PDB entry 2PTQ | X-ray diffraction, 2.00 A resolution | chains A and B

[Chain A (and B)]
Molecule: Adenylosuccinate lyase
Source organism: Escherichia coli
Notes: EC 4.3.2.2; chain B of this document is another copy of the same molecule, construct and numbering; everything in this record applies to it too
Reference sequence: P0AB89 (PUR8_ECOLI); residue numbers follow UniProt; this construct covers 1-456
Chain sequence (462 residues; row label = number of the first residue in the row):
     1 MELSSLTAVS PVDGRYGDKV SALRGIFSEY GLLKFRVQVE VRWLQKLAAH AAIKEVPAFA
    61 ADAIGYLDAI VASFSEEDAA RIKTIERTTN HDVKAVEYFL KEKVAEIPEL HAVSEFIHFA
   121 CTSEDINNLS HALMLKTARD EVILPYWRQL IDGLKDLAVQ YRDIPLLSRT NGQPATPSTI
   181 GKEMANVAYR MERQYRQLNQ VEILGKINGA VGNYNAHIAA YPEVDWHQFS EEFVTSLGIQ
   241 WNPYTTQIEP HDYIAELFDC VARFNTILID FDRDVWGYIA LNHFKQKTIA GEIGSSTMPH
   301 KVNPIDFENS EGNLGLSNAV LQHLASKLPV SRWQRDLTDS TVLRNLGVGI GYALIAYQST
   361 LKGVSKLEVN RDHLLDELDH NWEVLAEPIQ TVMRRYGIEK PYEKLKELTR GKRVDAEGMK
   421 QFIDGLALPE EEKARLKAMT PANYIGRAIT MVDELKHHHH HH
Unresolved in the structure: 460-462 (chain B: 459-462)
Differences from the reference sequence: conflict Leu-154 (Ile in P0AB89); engineered mutation Asn-171 (His in P0AB89); expression tag (457-462)
Ligand contacts:
  - adenosine monophosphate (AMP), molecule 1: Arg-15, Tyr-16, Ile-293, Gly-294, Asn-303, Ile-305, Asn-309
  - adenosine monophosphate (AMP), molecule 2: Glu-86, Asn-90, His-91, Asp-92, Ser-123, Glu-124, Asn-127, Asn-171, Gln-247, Arg-335, Leu-337, Ser-340, Thr-341, Arg-344
  - fumaric acid (FUM), molecule 1: His-91, Thr-122, Ser-123, Thr-170, Asn-171, Gln-247
  - fumaric acid (FUM), molecule 2: Gly-294, Ser-295, Ser-296, Thr-297, Met-298, Lys-301, Asn-303
Swiss-Prot annotation at these positions:
  - active site: Ser-295 (Proton donor/acceptor)
  - binding site (AMP): Arg-15, Tyr-16, Asn-90 to Asp-92, Gln-247, Asn-309, Arg-335, Ser-340 to Arg-344
  - binding site (N(6)-(1,2-dicarboxyethyl)-AMP): Arg-15, Tyr-16, Asn-90 to Asp-92, Thr-122, Ser-123, Gln-247, Ser-296, Lys-301 to Asn-303, Asn-309, Arg-335, Ser-340 to Arg-344
  - binding site (fumarate): His-91, Thr-122, Ser-123, Gln-247, Ser-296, Lys-301 to Asn-303
  - modified residue (N6-acetyllysine): Lys-94, Lys-366
  - mutagenesis: Ser-295 (S295A: Reduces catalytic activity about 1000-fold)
What the authors report for this chain:
  - mutagenesis - S295A (1000-fold): decreased catalytic activity
  - catalytic residues: Ser-295
  - binding site for adenosine monophosphate: Arg-15, Tyr-16, Glu-86, Asn-90, Asp-92, Thr-122, Glu-124, Asn-127, Asn-171, Gln-247, Asn-309, Arg-335, Leu-337, Ser-340, Thr-341, Arg-344
  - binding site for fumaric acid: His-91, Thr-122, Ser-123, Thr-170, Gln-247, Ser-295, Ser-296, Lys-301, Asn-303
  - contacts within the chain: Ser-295/Thr-297 (backbone contact), Ser-295/Met-298 (backbone contact)
  - conformationally variable residues (order/disorder transition): Lys-287 to Asn-303
  - catalytic residues: His-91, Thr-122, Ser-123, Ser-296 (proposed by the authors, not directly observed)

[Interface between chain A and chain B]
Contacting residue pairs - 145 pairs, chain A then chain B:
  Met-1(A) / Arg-24(B)  hydrogen bond (backbone-side chain)
  Met-1(A) / Tyr-30(B)  hydrophobic
  Met-1(A) / Glu-76(B)
  Leu-3(A) / Ser-4(B)
  Leu-3(A) / Ser-5(B)
  Leu-3(A) / Asp-13(B)
  Leu-3(A) / Arg-24(B)
  Ser-4(A) / Leu-3(B)
  Ser-4(A) / Glu-76(B)  hydrogen bond
  Ser-5(A) / Leu-3(B)
  Leu-6(A) / Ser-28(B)  hydrogen bond (backbone-side chain)
  Leu-6(A) / Glu-29(B)  hydrogen bond (backbone-backbone)
  Leu-6(A) / Tyr-30(B)  hydrogen bond (backbone-backbone)
  Leu-6(A) / Glu-76(B)
  Leu-6(A) / Ala-79(B)  hydrophobic
  Leu-6(A) / Lys-83(B)
  Thr-7(A) / Arg-24(B)
  Thr-7(A) / Ser-28(B)
  Thr-7(A) / Glu-76(B)
  Ala-8(A) / Asp-13(B)
  Ala-8(A) / Ser-28(B)
  Val-9(A) / Val-12(B)  hydrophobic
  Val-9(A) / Asp-13(B)  hydrogen bond (backbone-side chain)
  Val-9(A) / Leu-23(B)  hydrophobic
  Val-9(A) / Arg-24(B)
  Val-9(A) / Arg-344(B)
  Val-9(A) / Gly-347(B)
  Val-9(A) / Val-348(B)
  Ser-10(A) / Asp-13(B)  hydrogen bond (backbone-side chain)
  Ser-10(A) / Val-348(B)
  Pro-11(A) / Arg-344(B)
  Pro-11(A) / Asn-345(B)
  Asp-13(A) / Leu-3(B)
  Asp-13(A) / Ala-8(B)
  Asp-13(A) / Val-9(B)  hydrogen bond (side chain-backbone)
  Asp-13(A) / Ser-10(B)  hydrogen bond (side chain-backbone)
  Arg-15(A) / Glu-29(B)  salt bridge
  Arg-15(A) / Glu-86(B)  salt bridge
  Arg-15(A) / Arg-344(B)
  Tyr-16(A) / Thr-341(B)  hydrogen bond
  Tyr-16(A) / Arg-344(B)  hydrogen bond
  Leu-23(A) / Val-9(B)  hydrophobic
  Arg-24(A) / Met-1(B)  hydrogen bond (side chain-backbone)
  Arg-24(A) / Leu-3(B)
  Arg-24(A) / Thr-7(B)
  Ser-28(A) / Leu-6(B)  hydrogen bond (side chain-backbone)
  Ser-28(A) / Thr-7(B)
  Ser-28(A) / Ala-8(B)
  Glu-29(A) / Leu-6(B)  hydrogen bond (backbone-backbone)
  Glu-29(A) / Arg-15(B)  salt bridge
  Tyr-30(A) / Met-1(B)  hydrophobic
  Tyr-30(A) / Leu-6(B)  hydrogen bond (backbone-backbone)
  Glu-76(A) / Met-1(B)
  Glu-76(A) / Ser-4(B)  hydrogen bond
  Glu-76(A) / Leu-6(B)
  Glu-76(A) / Thr-7(B)
  Ala-79(A) / Leu-6(B)  hydrophobic
  Ala-80(A) / Leu-6(B)
  Lys-83(A) / Leu-6(B)
  Lys-83(A) / Arg-15(B)
  Glu-86(A) / Arg-15(B)  salt bridge
  Thr-88(A) / Gly-291(B)
  Thr-88(A) / Glu-292(B)
  Thr-89(A) / Gly-291(B)
  Thr-89(A) / Glu-292(B)
  Thr-89(A) / Ile-293(B)  hydrogen bond (backbone-backbone)
  Asn-90(A) / Glu-292(B)
  His-91(A) / Ile-293(B)
  His-91(A) / Gly-294(B)
  His-91(A) / Ser-296(B)
  Lys-94(A) / Ile-293(B)
  Lys-94(A) / Ser-296(B)  hydrogen bond (side chain-backbone)
  His-118(A) / Ser-296(B)  hydrogen bond
  Cys-121(A) / Ser-296(B)
  Cys-121(A) / Thr-297(B)
  Thr-122(A) / Ser-296(B)
  Thr-122(A) / Thr-297(B)
  Ser-123(A) / Ser-296(B)  hydrogen bond
  Gln-247(A) / Met-298(B)
  Arg-273(A) / Arg-332(B)
  Trp-276(A) / Arg-332(B)
  Trp-276(A) / Trp-333(B)  hydrophobic
  Trp-276(A) / Asp-336(B)
  Gly-291(A) / Thr-88(B)
  Gly-291(A) / Thr-89(B)
  Glu-292(A) / Thr-88(B)
  Glu-292(A) / Thr-89(B)
  Glu-292(A) / Asn-90(B)  hydrogen bond
  Ile-293(A) / Thr-89(B)  hydrogen bond (backbone-backbone)
  Ile-293(A) / His-91(B)
  Ile-293(A) / Lys-94(B)
  Gly-294(A) / His-91(B)
  Ser-296(A) / His-91(B)
  Ser-296(A) / Lys-94(B)  hydrogen bond (backbone-side chain)
  Ser-296(A) / His-118(B)  hydrogen bond
  Ser-296(A) / Cys-121(B)
  Ser-296(A) / Ser-123(B)  hydrogen bond
  Thr-297(A) / Cys-121(B)
  Thr-297(A) / Thr-122(B)
  Met-298(A) / Gln-247(B)
  Ile-305(A) / Asn-90(B)
  Ile-305(A) / Leu-337(B)  hydrophobic
  Glu-308(A) / Asp-336(B)
  Glu-308(A) / Leu-337(B)  hydrogen bond (side chain-backbone)
  Glu-308(A) / Thr-338(B)
  Asn-309(A) / Thr-341(B)
  Glu-311(A) / Arg-332(B)  salt bridge
  Glu-311(A) / Thr-338(B)
  Gly-312(A) / Thr-338(B)
  Gly-312(A) / Thr-341(B)
  Gly-312(A) / Val-342(B)
  Asn-313(A) / Thr-341(B)  hydrogen bond
  Gly-315(A) / His-323(B)
  Leu-316(A) / His-323(B)
  Leu-316(A) / Asn-345(B)
  Ala-319(A) / His-323(B)
  His-323(A) / Gly-315(B)  hydrogen bond (side chain-backbone)
  His-323(A) / Leu-316(B)
  His-323(A) / Ala-319(B)
  Arg-332(A) / Arg-273(B)
  Arg-332(A) / Trp-276(B)
  Arg-332(A) / Glu-311(B)  salt bridge
  Trp-333(A) / Trp-276(B)  hydrophobic
  Asp-336(A) / Trp-276(B)
  Asp-336(A) / Glu-308(B)
  Leu-337(A) / Ile-305(B)  hydrophobic
  Leu-337(A) / Glu-308(B)  hydrogen bond (backbone-side chain)
  Thr-338(A) / Glu-308(B)
  Thr-338(A) / Glu-311(B)
  Thr-338(A) / Gly-312(B)
  Thr-341(A) / Tyr-16(B)  hydrogen bond
  Thr-341(A) / Asn-309(B)
  Thr-341(A) / Gly-312(B)
  Thr-341(A) / Asn-313(B)  hydrogen bond
  Val-342(A) / Gly-312(B)
  Arg-344(A) / Val-9(B)
  Arg-344(A) / Pro-11(B)
  Arg-344(A) / Arg-15(B)
  Arg-344(A) / Tyr-16(B)  hydrogen bond
  Asn-345(A) / Pro-11(B)
  Asn-345(A) / Leu-316(B)
  Asn-345(A) / Tyr-352(B)  hydrogen bond
  Gly-347(A) / Val-9(B)
  Val-348(A) / Ser-10(B)
  Tyr-352(A) / Asn-345(B)  hydrogen bond
Other interface residues (no listed pair), chain A (75 interface residues in all): Glu-2, Val-12, Val-20, Gly-25, Phe-27, Asp-92, Tyr-98, Ala-210, Ala-280, Ser-295, Leu-324
Other interface residues (no listed pair), chain B (76 interface residues in all): Glu-2, Val-20, Gly-25, Phe-27, Ala-80, Asp-92, Glu-97, Tyr-98, Ala-210, Ala-280, Ser-295, Leu-324

[Summary]
75 residues of chain A and 76 residues of chain B are in contact; the contacts include 34 hydrogen bonds and 6
salt bridges. Polar pairs include Arg-15(A)/Glu-29(B), Arg-15(A)/Glu-86(B) and Glu-311(A)/Arg-332(B). From the
paper: catalytic residues Ser-295(A), His-91(A) and Thr-122(A) among others; S295A of chain A reduces
catalytic activity.
Chain A and chain B are both Adenylosuccinate lyase (Escherichia coli); the structure, Crystal structure of
Escherichia coli adenylosuccinate lyase mutant H171N with bound AMP and fumarate, was determined by X-ray
diffraction together with 2PTR and 2PTS from the same study.
